Entry 7FJS (X-ray diffraction, 2.90 A resolution); this record covers chains L and A of the 6 polymer chains in the assembly.

Chain L (and A):
Molecule: T6 light chain
From: Homo sapiens
Notes: chain A of this document is another copy of the same molecule, construct and numbering; everything in this record applies to it too
Chain sequence (327 residues; row label = number of the first residue in the row; numbers below 1 keep their minus sign (Arg-106 is residue -106)):
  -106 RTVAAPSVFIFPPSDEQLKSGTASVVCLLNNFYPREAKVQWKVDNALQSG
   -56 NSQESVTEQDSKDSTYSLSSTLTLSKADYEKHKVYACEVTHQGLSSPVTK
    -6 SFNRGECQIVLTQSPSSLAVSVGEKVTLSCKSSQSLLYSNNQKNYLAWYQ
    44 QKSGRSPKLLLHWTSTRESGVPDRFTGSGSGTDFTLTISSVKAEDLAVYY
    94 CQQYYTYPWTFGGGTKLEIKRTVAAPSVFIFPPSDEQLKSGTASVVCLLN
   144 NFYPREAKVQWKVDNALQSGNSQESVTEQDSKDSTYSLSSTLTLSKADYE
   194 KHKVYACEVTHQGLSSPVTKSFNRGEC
Unresolved in the structure: -106 to 0, 220
Disulfide bonds: Cys23-Cys94, Cys140-Cys200

How chain L and chain A interact:
Residue-residue contacts (15):
  Val116(L) with His55(A); Arg60(A); Ser62(A)
  His204(L) with Arg60(A)
  Gln205(L) with Arg60(A), hydrogen bond (backbone-side chain); Val64(A); Asp66(A), hydrogen bond
  Gly206(L) with Ser58(A); Thr59(A)
  Leu207(L) with Arg60(A), hydrogen bond (backbone-side chain)
  Ser208(L) with Leu54(A); Ser58(A), hydrogen bond (side chain-backbone); Arg60(A); Thr69(A), hydrogen bond (backbone-side chain); Gly70(A), hydrogen bond (side chain-backbone)
Interface residues without a listed pair, chain L (8 interface residues in all): Arg114, Ala118
Interface residues without a listed pair, chain A (11 interface residues in all): Glu61

Overview:
Chain L and chain A form an interface of 8 and 11 residues respectively, with 6 hydrogen bonds. Among the
polar pairs are Gln205(L)-Arg60(A), Gln205(L)-Asp66(A) and Leu207(L)-Arg60(A).
Chain L and chain A are both T6 light chain (Homo sapiens); the structure, Crystal structure of T6 Fab bound
to theSARS-CoV-2 RBD of B.1.351, was determined by X-ray diffraction (same publication as 7FJN and 7FJO).
